Entry 7M2V (X-ray diffraction, 1.80 A resolution); this record covers chains E and HH of the 40 polymer chains in the assembly.

== Chain E (and HH) ==
Molecule: Coat protein
Organism: Satellite tobacco mosaic virus
Notes: chain HH of this document is another copy of the same molecule, construct and numbering; everything in this record applies to it too
UniProtKB: P17574 (COAT_STMV); residue numbers follow UniProt; this construct covers 1-159
Sequence (159 residues; numbered 1 to 159; the number before each row is that of its first residue):
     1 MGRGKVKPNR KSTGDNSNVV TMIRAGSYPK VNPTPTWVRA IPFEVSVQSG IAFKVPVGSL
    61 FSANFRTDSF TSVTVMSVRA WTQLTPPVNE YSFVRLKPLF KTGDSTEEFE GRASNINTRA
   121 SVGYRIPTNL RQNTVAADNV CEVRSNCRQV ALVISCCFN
Disordered / not traced: 1-15 (chain HH: 1-14)

== Chain E / chain HH interface ==
Residue-residue contacts (9):
  Lys30(E) with Met22(HH); Arg24(HH); Ala25(HH), hydrogen bond (side chain-backbone)
  Val31(E) with Met22(HH)
  Asn32(E) with Met22(HH)
  Met76(E) with Asn18(HH)
  Arg131(E) with Asn18(HH), hydrogen bond
  Cys157(E) with Asn18(HH); Val19(HH), hydrophobic
Other interface residues (no listed pair), chain E (9 interface residues in all): Thr36, Thr74, Thr128
Other interface residues (no listed pair), chain HH (7 interface residues in all): Asp15, Val20

== In short ==
Chain E and chain HH form an interface of 9 and 7 residues respectively, with 2 hydrogen bonds. Polar pairs
include Lys30(E)-Ala25(HH) and Arg131(E)-Asn18(HH).
Chain E and chain HH are both Coat protein (Satellite tobacco mosaic virus); the structure, Crystallographic
Structure of the Rhombohedral Crystal Form of STMV Grown from Chloride, was determined by X-ray diffraction
(same publication as 5BKL, 5BKN, 7M2T, 7M3T, 7M50 and 7M57).
